Entry 3TAM (X-ray diffraction, 2.51 A resolution); this record covers chains A and B.

== Chain A ==
Molecule: Reverse transcriptase/ribonuclease H
Organism: HIV-1 M:B_HXB2R
Notes: EC 2.7.7.49, 2.7.7.7, 3.1.26.13, 3.1.13.2
Reference sequence: P04585 (POL_HV1H2); residues 3-560 here correspond to UniProt positions 590-1147 (UniProt number = residue number + 587)
Sequence (563 residues; each row starts with the number of its first residue; numbers below 1 keep their minus sign (Met-2 is residue -2)):
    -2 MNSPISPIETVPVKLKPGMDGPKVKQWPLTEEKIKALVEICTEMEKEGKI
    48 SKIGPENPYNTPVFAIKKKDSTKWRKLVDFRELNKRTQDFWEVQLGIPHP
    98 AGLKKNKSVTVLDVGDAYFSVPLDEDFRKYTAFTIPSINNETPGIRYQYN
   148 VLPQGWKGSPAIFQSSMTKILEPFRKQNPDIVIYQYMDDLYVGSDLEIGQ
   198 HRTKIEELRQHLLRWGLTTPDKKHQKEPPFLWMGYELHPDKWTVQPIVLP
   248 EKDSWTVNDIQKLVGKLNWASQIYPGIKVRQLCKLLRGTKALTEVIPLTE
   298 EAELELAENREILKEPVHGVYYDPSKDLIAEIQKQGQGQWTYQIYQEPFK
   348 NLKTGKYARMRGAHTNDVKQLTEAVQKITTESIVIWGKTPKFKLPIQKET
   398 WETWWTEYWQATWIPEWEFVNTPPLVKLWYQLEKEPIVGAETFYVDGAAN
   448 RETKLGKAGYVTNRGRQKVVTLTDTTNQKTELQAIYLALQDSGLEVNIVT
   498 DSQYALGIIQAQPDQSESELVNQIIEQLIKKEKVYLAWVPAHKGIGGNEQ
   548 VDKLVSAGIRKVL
Not modelled in the structure: -2 to 0, 65-68, 558-560
Sequence notes: expression tag (-2 to 2); engineered mutation Asn103 (Lys690 in P04585)
Ligand contacts: M06 (3-chloro-5-{[4-methyl-2-oxo-1-(2H-pyrazolo[3,4-b]pyridin-3-ylmethyl)-1,2-dihydropyridin-3-yl]oxy}benzonitrile): Pro95, Leu100, Lys101, Lys102, Asn103, Val106, Val108, Val179, Tyr181, Tyr188, Val189, Gly190, Pro225, Phe227, Trp229, Leu234, His235, Pro236, Tyr318

== Chain B ==
Molecule: p51 RT
Organism: HIV-1 M:B_HXB2R
Notes: EC 3.4.23.16, 2.7.7.49, 2.7.7.7, 3.1.26.13, 3.1.13.2
Reference sequence: P04585 (POL_HV1H2); residues 1-440 here correspond to UniProt positions 588-1027 (UniProt number = residue number + 587)
Sequence (443 residues; row label = number of the first residue in the row; numbers below 1 keep their minus sign (Met-2 is residue -2)):
    -2 MNSPISPIETVPVKLKPGMDGPKVKQWPLTEEKIKALVEICTEMEKEGKI
    48 SKIGPENPYNTPVFAIKKKDSTKWRKLVDFRELNKRTQDFWEVQLGIPHP
    98 AGLKKNKSVTVLDVGDAYFSVPLDEDFRKYTAFTIPSINNETPGIRYQYN
   148 VLPQGWKGSPAIFQSSMTKILEPFRKQNPDIVIYQYMDDLYVGSDLEIGQ
   198 HRTKIEELRQHLLRWGLTTPDKKHQKEPPFLWMGYELHPDKWTVQPIVLP
   248 EKDSWTVNDIQKLVGKLNWASQIYPGIKVRQLCKLLRGTKALTEVIPLTE
   298 EAELELAENREILKEPVHGVYYDPSKDLIAEIQKQGQGQWTYQIYQEPFK
   348 NLKTGKYARMRGAHTNDVKQLTEAVQKITTESIVIWGKTPKFKLPIQKET
   398 WETWWTEYWQATWIPEWEFVNTPPLVKLWYQLEKEPIVGAETF
Not modelled in the structure: -2 to 4, 66-67, 216-230, 357-360, 429-440
Sequence notes: expression tag (-2 to 0); engineered mutation Asn103 (Lys690 in P04585)

== How chain A and chain B interact ==
Contacting residue pairs - 125 pairs, chain A then chain B:
  Val8(A) with Glu53(B)
  Pro9(A) with Glu53(B)
  Gln85(A) with Glu53(B), hydrogen bond (side chain-backbone)
  Asp86(A) with Lys20(B), salt bridge; Pro55(B)
  Phe87(A) with Pro52(B); Glu53(B); Pro55(B)
  Trp88(A) with Pro52(B), hydrogen bond (backbone-backbone); Asn54(B); Pro55(B); Asn57(B); Thr131(B); Arg143(B)
  Gln91(A) with Ser134(B); Asn137(B); Thr139(B), hydrogen bond (side chain-backbone); Pro140(B); Gly141(B)
  Leu92(A) with Asn137(B)
  Gly93(A) with Asn137(B)
  Ile94(A) with Asn137(B)
  Pro95(A) with Asn136(B); Asn137(B)
  His96(A) with Asn136(B), hydrogen bond (backbone-side chain)
  Gly99(A) with Asn136(B)
  Leu100(A) with Asn136(B)
  Ala158(A) with Pro52(B), hydrophobic
  Gln161(A) with Pro140(B)
  Ser162(A) with Pro52(B)
  Thr165(A) with Pro140(B)
  Glu169(A) with Lys49(B), salt bridge
  Arg172(A) with Thr139(B)
  Ile180(A) with Glu138(B)
  Tyr181(A) with Asn136(B); Glu138(B)
  Gln182(A) with Glu138(B), hydrogen bond (backbone-backbone); Pro140(B)
  Arg358(A) with Gln394(B); Glu396(B), salt bridge
  Glu370(A) with Gln394(B)
  Gln373(A) with Thr397(B); Thr400(B); Trp401(B), hydrogen bond
  Thr376(A) with Trp401(B)
  Ile380(A) with Pro25(B); Leu26(B); Thr27(B)
  Val381(A) with Pro25(B), hydrophobic; Ile135(B); Asn136(B), hydrogen bond (backbone-backbone)
  Ile382(A) with Ile135(B); Asn136(B)
  Trp383(A) with Ile135(B)
  Gly384(A) with Thr27(B); Glu28(B), hydrogen bond (backbone-backbone); Ile135(B)
  Thr386(A) with Trp401(B)
  Trp402(A) with Lys331(B), hydrogen bond (backbone-side chain); Asp364(B), hydrogen bond
  Tyr405(A) with Lys331(B), hydrogen bond (backbone-side chain)
  Trp406(A) with Lys331(B); Pro392(B), hydrophobic; Val417(B); Asn418(B); Thr419(B)
  Gln407(A) with Lys331(B), hydrogen bond (backbone-side chain); Asp364(B); Pro392(B); Ile393(B); Gln394(B)
  Ala408(A) with Trp337(B), hydrophobic; Asp364(B); Pro392(B), hydrogen bond (backbone-backbone); Ile393(B)
  Thr409(A) with Asp364(B), hydrogen bond (backbone-side chain)
  Trp410(A) with Asn363(B); Val365(B), hydrophobic; Trp401(B); Tyr405(B)
  Pro412(A) with Trp401(B), hydrophobic
  Pro433(A) with Asn255(B); Leu289(B), hydrophobic; Thr290(B)
  Ile434(A) with Thr290(B)
  Val435(A) with Thr290(B)
  Thr439(A) with Lys287(B); Ala288(B); Leu289(B), hydrogen bond (side chain-backbone)
  Tyr441(A) with Val254(B); Gln258(B), hydrogen bond; Thr286(B); Lys287(B), hydrogen bond (side chain-backbone)
  Val458(A) with Thr286(B)
  Thr459(A) with Thr286(B), hydrogen bond (backbone-side chain)
  Asn460(A) with Thr286(B), hydrogen bond (backbone-side chain); Lys287(B); Ala288(B)
  Asn494(A) with Leu289(B)
  Val496(A) with Leu289(B), hydrophobic
  Gln500(A) with Pro420(B); Pro421(B); Leu422(B)
  Leu503(A) with Pro421(B), hydrophobic; Leu422(B), hydrophobic
  Gly504(A) with Pro421(B)
  Gln507(A) with Pro421(B)
  Tyr532(A) with Asn255(B), hydrogen bond; Leu289(B), hydrophobic
  Ala534(A) with Asn255(B)
  Trp535(A) with Leu422(B), hydrophobic; Trp426(B), hydrophobic
  Val536(A) with Gln258(B)
  Pro537(A) with Gly262(B); Asn265(B)
  Lys540(A) with Asn265(B)
  Gly541(A) with Leu283(B)
  Ile542(A) with Val261(B), hydrophobic; Cys280(B), hydrophobic
  Gly543(A) with Leu283(B), hydrogen bond (backbone-backbone); Gly285(B)
  Gly544(A) with Gly285(B), hydrogen bond (backbone-backbone); Thr286(B)
  Gln547(A) with Gly285(B); Thr286(B), hydrogen bond (side chain-backbone)
Interface residues without a listed pair, chain A (71 interface residues in all): Lys101, Ile159, Arg356, Thr369, Thr403
Interface residues without a listed pair, chain B (58 interface residues in all): Tyr56, Gly333, Leu368

== Overview ==
71 residues of chain A and 58 residues of chain B are in contact; the contacts include 23 hydrogen bonds and 3
salt bridges. Polar pairs include Asp86(A)-Lys20(B), Glu169(A)-Lys49(B) and Arg358(A)-Glu396(B). Ligands of
chain A: compound M06.
Here chain A is Reverse transcriptase/ribonuclease H and chain B is p51 RT, both from HIV-1 M:B_HXB2R. Entry
3TAM (Crystal structure of HIV-1 reverse transcriptase (K103N mutant) in complex with inhibitor M06) was
determined by X-ray diffraction.
